Entry 8J0F (electron microscopy, 3.30 A resolution); this record covers chains C and D of the 8 polymer chains in the assembly.

# Chain C (and D)
Protein: Delta-1-pyrroline-5-carboxylate synthase B
From: Arabidopsis thaliana
Notes: EC 2.7.2.11, 1.2.1.41; chain D of this document is another copy of the same molecule, construct and numbering; everything in this record applies to it too
UniProtKB: P54888 (P5CS2_ARATH); numbering as in UniProt (aligned over 1-726)
Sequence (726 residues; row label = number of the first residue in the row):
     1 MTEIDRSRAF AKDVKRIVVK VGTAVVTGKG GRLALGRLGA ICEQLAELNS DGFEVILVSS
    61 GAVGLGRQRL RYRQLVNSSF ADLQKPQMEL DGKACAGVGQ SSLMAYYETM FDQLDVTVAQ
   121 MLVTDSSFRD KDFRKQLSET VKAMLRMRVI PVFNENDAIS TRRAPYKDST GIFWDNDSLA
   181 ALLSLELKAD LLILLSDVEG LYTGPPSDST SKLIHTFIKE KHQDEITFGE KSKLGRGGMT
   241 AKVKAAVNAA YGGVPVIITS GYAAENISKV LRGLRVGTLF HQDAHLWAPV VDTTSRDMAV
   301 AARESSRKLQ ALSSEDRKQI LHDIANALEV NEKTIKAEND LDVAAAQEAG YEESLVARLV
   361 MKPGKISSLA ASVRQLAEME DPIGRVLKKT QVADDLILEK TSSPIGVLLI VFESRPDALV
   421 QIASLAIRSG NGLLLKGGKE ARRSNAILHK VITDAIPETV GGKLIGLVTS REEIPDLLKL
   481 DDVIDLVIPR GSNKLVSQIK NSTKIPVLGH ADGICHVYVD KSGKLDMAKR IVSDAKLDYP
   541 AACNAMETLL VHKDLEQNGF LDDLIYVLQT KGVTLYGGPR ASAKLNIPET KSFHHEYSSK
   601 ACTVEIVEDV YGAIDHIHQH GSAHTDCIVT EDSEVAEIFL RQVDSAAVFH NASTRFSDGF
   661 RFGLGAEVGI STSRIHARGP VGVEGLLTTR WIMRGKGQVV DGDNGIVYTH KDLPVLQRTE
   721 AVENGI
Not modelled in the structure: 1-3, 163-173, 231-235, 290-726
Curated features (UniProtKB/Swiss-Prot):
  - binding site (substrate): Ser60, Asp157, Asn176
  - binding site (ATP): Ser196, Asp197, Arg236 to Lys242
Bound ions: Mg2+: Arg236 (together with ADP)
Small-molecule neighbours:
  - ADP (adenosine-5'-diphosphate): Lys20, Gly22, Thr23, Ala24, Ser196, Asp197, Val198, Gly200, Leu201, Tyr202, Gly204, Pro206, Phe228, Gly229, Gly237, Gly238, Met239, Lys242
  - gamma-glutamyl phosphate (RGP): Lys20, Gly22, Thr23, Ser60, Gly61, Ala62, Val63, Asn154, Glu155, Asp157, Asp175, Asn176, Asp177, Arg236
What the authors report for this chain:
  - binding site for gamma-glutamyl phosphate: Lys20, Thr23, Ser60, Asp157, Arg236
  - binding site for ADP: Lys20, Lys242
  - mutagenesis - F80A: decreased catalytic activity on NADPH
  - mutagenesis - F80A: decreased catalytic activity on GK domain

# How chain C and chain D interact
Residue-residue contacts - 54 pairs, chain C then chain D:
  Leu70(C) - Val149(D)  hydrophobic
  Arg73(C) - Asp115(D)  salt bridge
  Arg73(C) - Thr117(D)  hydrogen bond
  Gln74(C) - Met147(D)
  Asn77(C) - Arg148(D)
  Leu90(C) - Met147(D)  hydrophobic
  Lys93(C) - Gln136(D)
  Lys93(C) - Thr140(D)
  Ala94(C) - Met144(D)  hydrophobic
  Gly97(C) - Ala119(D)
  Gly97(C) - Gln120(D)  hydrogen bond (backbone-backbone)
  Val98(C) - Val118(D)
  Val98(C) - Ala119(D)  hydrophobic
  Gln100(C) - Gln120(D)
  Ser101(C) - Met104(D)
  Met104(C) - Ser101(D)
  Ala105(C) - Ala105(D)  hydrophobic
  Ala105(C) - Glu108(D)
  Glu108(C) - Ala105(D)
  Asp115(C) - Arg73(D)  salt bridge
  Thr117(C) - Arg73(D)  hydrogen bond
  Val118(C) - Val98(D)
  Ala119(C) - Gly97(D)
  Ala119(C) - Val98(D)  hydrophobic
  Gln120(C) - Gly97(D)  hydrogen bond (backbone-backbone)
  Gln120(C) - Gln100(D)
  Gln120(C) - Gln120(D)  hydrogen bond
  Gln120(C) - Leu122(D)
  Met121(C) - Ala158(D)
  Met121(C) - Ile159(D)  hydrophobic
  Leu122(C) - Gln120(D)
  Leu122(C) - Asn156(D)  hydrogen bond (backbone-side chain)
  Leu122(C) - Ile159(D)
  Val123(C) - Ile159(D)  hydrophobic
  Phe133(C) - Ile159(D)
  Phe133(C) - Thr161(D)
  Gln136(C) - Lys93(D)
  Gln136(C) - Ser160(D)
  Gln136(C) - Thr161(D)
  Thr140(C) - Lys93(D)
  Met144(C) - Ala94(D)  hydrophobic
  Met147(C) - Gln74(D)
  Met147(C) - Leu90(D)  hydrophobic
  Arg148(C) - Asn77(D)
  Val149(C) - Leu70(D)  hydrophobic
  Asn156(C) - Leu122(D)  hydrogen bond (side chain-backbone)
  Ala158(C) - Met121(D)
  Ile159(C) - Met121(D)  hydrophobic
  Ile159(C) - Leu122(D)
  Ile159(C) - Val123(D)  hydrophobic
  Ile159(C) - Phe133(D)
  Ser160(C) - Gln136(D)
  Thr161(C) - Phe133(D)
  Thr161(C) - Gln136(D)
Other interface residues (no listed pair), chain C (39 interface residues in all): Asn49, Asp91, Val116, Asp132, Ala143
Other interface residues (no listed pair), chain D (39 interface residues in all): Asn49, Asp91, Val116, Asp132, Ala143

# Summary
Chain C and chain D each contribute 39 residues to their interface; the contacts include 7 hydrogen bonds and
2 salt bridges. Polar contacts include Arg73(C)-Asp115(D), Arg73(C)-Thr117(D) and Gln120(C)-Gln120(D). From
the paper: a binding site for gamma-glutamyl phosphate at Lys20(C), Thr23(C) and Ser60(C) among others; F80A
of chain C reduces catalytic activity on NADPH.
Both chains are Delta-1-pyrroline-5-carboxylate synthase B (Arabidopsis thaliana). Entry 8J0F (GK tetramer
with adjacent hooks at reaction state) was determined by electron microscopy together with 8Y2H from the same
study.
